Entry 4Y4F (X-ray diffraction, 3.19 A resolution); this record covers chains A and B of the 4 polymer chains in the assembly.

# Chain A
Molecule: Antigen-presenting glycoprotein CD1d1
Source organism: Mus musculus
Notes: fragment: Ectodomain
Reference sequence: P11609 (CD1D1_MOUSE); residues 1-279 here correspond to UniProt positions 19-297 (UniProt number = residue number + 18)
Chain sequence (285 residues; each row starts with the number of its first residue):
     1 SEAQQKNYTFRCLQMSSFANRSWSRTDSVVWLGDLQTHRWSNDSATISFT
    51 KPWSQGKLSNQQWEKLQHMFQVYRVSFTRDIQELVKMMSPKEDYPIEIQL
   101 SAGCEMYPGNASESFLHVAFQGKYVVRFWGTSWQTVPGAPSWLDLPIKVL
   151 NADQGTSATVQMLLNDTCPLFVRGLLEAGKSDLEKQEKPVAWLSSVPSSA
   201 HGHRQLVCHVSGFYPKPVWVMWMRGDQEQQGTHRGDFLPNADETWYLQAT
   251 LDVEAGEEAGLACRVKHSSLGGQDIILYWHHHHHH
Not modelled in the structure: 1-6, 198-203, 280-285
Sequence notes: variant H201 (Asp219 in P11609); expression tag (280-285)
Cystine bridges: C104-C168, C208-C263
Covalent attachments: N-acetylglucosamine (NAG) linked to N42, N165
Ligand contacts: gck127 (49M; (1R)-1,5-anhydro-1-[(1E,3S,4S,5R)-4,5-dihydroxy-3-(nonacosanoylamino)nonadec-1-en-1-yl]-D-galactitol): C12, Q14, S28, V30, H38, W40, I47, W63, L66, F70, Y73, S76, F77, D80, I81, L84, V85, I98, L100, A102, G103, L116, V118, F120, W133, W142, L143, P146, L150, D153, G155, T156, V160, L163, L164, T167, C168, F171
Swiss-Prot annotation at these positions:
  - binding site (a D-galactosylceramide): D80, D153 to T156
  - glycosylation (N-linked (GlcNAc...) asparagine): N7, N20, N42, N110, N165

# Chain B
Molecule: Beta-2-microglobulin
Source organism: Mus musculus
Reference sequence: P01887 (B2MG_MOUSE); residues 1-99 here correspond to UniProt positions 21-119 (UniProt number = residue number + 20)
Chain sequence (99 residues; row label = number of the first residue in the row):
     1 IQKTPQIQVYSRHPPENGKPNILNCYVTQFHPPHIEIQMLKNGKKIPKVE
    51 MSDMSFSKDWSFYILAHTEFTPTETDTYACRVKHASMAEPKTVYWDRDM
Not modelled in the structure: 1, 98-99
Cystine bridges: C25-C80

# Interface between chain A and chain B
Pairs across the interface (49; chain A residue first):
  L13(A) with S55(B); F56(B)
  Q14(A) with F56(B)
  M15(A) with M54(B); F56(B), hydrophobic; F62(B), hydrophobic
  V29(A) with D53(B); M54(B); S55(B)
  W31(A) with S55(B), hydrogen bond; Y63(B)
  Q36(A) with D53(B), hydrogen bond
  R39(A) with D53(B), salt bridge
  E97(A) with H31(B); P32(B); P33(B)
  Q99(A) with F56(B); W60(B), hydrogen bond (side chain-backbone); F62(B)
  L100(A) with F56(B)
  S101(A) with W60(B)
  H117(A) with W60(B)
  A119(A) with W60(B), hydrophobic
  Q121(A) with H31(B)
  G122(A) with H31(B)
  Y124(A) with W60(B)
  V190(A) with P14(B)
  W192(A) with S11(B); R12(B); H13(B); P14(B), hydrophobic; P15(B)
  S194(A) with R97(B), hydrogen bond (side chain-backbone)
  S211(A) with R12(B), hydrogen bond (side chain-backbone)
  G212(A) with R12(B)
  L238(A) with Q8(B); Y10(B)
  P239(A) with Y10(B), hydrogen bond (backbone-side chain); N24(B); Y26(B), hydrophobic; L65(B)
  N240(A) with Y10(B); R12(B); N24(B), hydrogen bond; L65(B)
  A241(A) with H67(B)
  D242(A) with R12(B), salt bridge
  T244(A) with R12(B)
  Y246(A) with Y10(B), hydrophobic
Other interface residues (no listed pair), chain A (32 interface residues in all): R11, S17, V118, D236
Other interface residues (no listed pair), chain B (23 interface residues in all): K58

# In short
Chain A and chain B form an interface of 32 and 23 residues respectively, with 7 hydrogen bonds and 2 salt
bridges. Polar contacts include R39(A)-D53(B), D242(A)-R12(B) and W31(A)-S55(B). Bound to chain A: gck127.
N-acetylglucosamine is covalently linked to N42(A) and N165(A).
Here chain A is Antigen-presenting glycoprotein CD1d1 and chain B is Beta-2-microglobulin, both from Mus
musculus. Entry 4Y4F (Crystal structure of the mCD1d/GCK127/iNKTCR ternary complex) was determined by X-ray
diffraction.
